6PW5 - chains B and C of the 4 polymer chains in the assembly; structure by electron microscopy, 3.45 A resolution.

Chain B (and C):
Protein: TRP-like ion channel
Source organism: Chlamydomonas reinhardtii
Notes: chain C of this document is another copy of the same molecule, construct and numbering; everything in this record applies to it too
Reference sequence: Q0Z852 (Q0Z852_CHLRE); residues 1-901 here = UniProt positions 1-901
Chain sequence (901 residues; each row starts with the number of its first residue):
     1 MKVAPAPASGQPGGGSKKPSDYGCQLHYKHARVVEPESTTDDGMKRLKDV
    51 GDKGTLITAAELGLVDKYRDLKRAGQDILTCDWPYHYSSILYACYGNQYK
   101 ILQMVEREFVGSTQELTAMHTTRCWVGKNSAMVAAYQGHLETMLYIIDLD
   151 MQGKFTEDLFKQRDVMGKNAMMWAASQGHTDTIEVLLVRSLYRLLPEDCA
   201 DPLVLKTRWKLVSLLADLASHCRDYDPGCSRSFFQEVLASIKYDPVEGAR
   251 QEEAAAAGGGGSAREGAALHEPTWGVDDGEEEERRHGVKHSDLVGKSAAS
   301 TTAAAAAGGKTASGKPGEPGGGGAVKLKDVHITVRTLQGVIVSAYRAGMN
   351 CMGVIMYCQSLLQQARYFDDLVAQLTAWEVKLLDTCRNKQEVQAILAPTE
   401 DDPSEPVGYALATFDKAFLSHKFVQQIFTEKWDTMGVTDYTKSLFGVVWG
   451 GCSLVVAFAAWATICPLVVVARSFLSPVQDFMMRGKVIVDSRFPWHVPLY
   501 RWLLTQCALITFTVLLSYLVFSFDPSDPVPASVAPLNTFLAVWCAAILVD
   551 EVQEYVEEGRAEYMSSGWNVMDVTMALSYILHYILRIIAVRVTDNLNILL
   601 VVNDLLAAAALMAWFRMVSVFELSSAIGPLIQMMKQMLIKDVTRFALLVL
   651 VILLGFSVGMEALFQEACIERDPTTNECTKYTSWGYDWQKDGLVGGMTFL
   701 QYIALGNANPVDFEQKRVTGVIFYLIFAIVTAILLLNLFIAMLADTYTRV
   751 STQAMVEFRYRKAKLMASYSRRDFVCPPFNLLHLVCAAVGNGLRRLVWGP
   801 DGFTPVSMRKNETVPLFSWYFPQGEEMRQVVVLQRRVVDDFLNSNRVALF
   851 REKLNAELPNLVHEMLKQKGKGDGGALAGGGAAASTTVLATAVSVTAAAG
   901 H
Disordered / not traced: 1-16, 281-326, 685-712, 873-901 (chain C: 1-16, 34-52, 247-323, 685-712, 875-901)
Disulfide bonds: C668-C678
Ligand contacts:
  - PI(4,5)P2 dipalmitoyl (16:0,16:0) (PIK; (2S)-3-{[(R)-hydroxy{[(1R,2R,3S,4R,5R,6S)-2,3,6-trihydroxy-4,5-bis(phosphonooxy)cyclohexyl]oxy}phosphoryl]oxy}propane-1,2-diyl dihexadecanoate), molecule 1: M564, S565, S566, G567, W568, V570, M571, D604, A607, A608, M612, F615, V618, I631, M634, K635, L638, I639
  - PI(4,5)P2 dipalmitoyl (16:0,16:0) (PIK), molecule 2: F723, I726, F727, I729, V730
  - PIO ([(2R)-2-octanoyloxy-3-[oxidanyl-[(1R,2R,3S,4R,5R,6S)-2,3,6-tris(oxidanyl)-4,5-diphosphonooxy-cyclohexyl]oxy-phosphoryl]oxy-propyl] octanoate): V437, T438, T441, K442, G450, G451, L454, L499, W502, L503, Q506, C507, I510, V620, F621, L623, S624, S625, K762

Interface between chain B and chain C:
Pairs across the interface (154):
  D21(B) - D158(C)
  D21(B) - R193(C)  salt bridge
  D21(B) - Y357(C)
  Y22(B) - M349(C)  hydrophobic
  Y22(B) - N350(C)
  Y22(B) - G353(C)
  Y22(B) - S404(C)  hydrogen bond
  Q25(B) - Y409(C)
  L26(B) - G353(C)
  L26(B) - S404(C)
  L26(B) - E405(C)  hydrogen bond (backbone-backbone)
  L26(B) - Y409(C)  hydrophobic
  H27(B) - P403(C)
  H27(B) - S404(C)
  Y28(B) - P403(C)  hydrogen bond (backbone-backbone)
  Y28(B) - E405(C)
  Y28(B) - V814(C)
  Y28(B) - P815(C)
  Y28(B) - F821(C)  hydrophobic
  H30(B) - E812(C)  salt bridge
  R32(B) - E400(C)  salt bridge
  R32(B) - F821(C)
  R32(B) - Q823(C)
  V34(B) - E400(C)
  V34(B) - Q823(C)
  S38(B) - Q823(C)
  T39(B) - E826(C)
  T40(B) - S818(C)
  T40(B) - W819(C)
  T40(B) - E826(C)
  K45(B) - V487(C)  hydrogen bond (side chain-backbone)
  K45(B) - S818(C)
  R46(B) - I488(C)
  K48(B) - R484(C)
  D49(B) - R484(C)  hydrogen bond (backbone-side chain)
  D49(B) - G485(C)  hydrogen bond (side chain-backbone)
  D49(B) - V487(C)
  D49(B) - I488(C)  hydrogen bond (side chain-backbone)
  D49(B) - F493(C)
  V50(B) - I488(C)  hydrophobic
  V50(B) - R492(C)
  E61(B) - R492(C)  salt bridge
  Y85(B) - R492(C)
  Y92(B) - R492(C)
  Y95(B) - D490(C)  hydrogen bond
  Y95(B) - R492(C)
  W125(B) - W449(C)  hydrophobic
  Y136(B) - T434(C)
  Y136(B) - M435(C)
  Q137(B) - T434(C)  hydrogen bond
  G138(B) - K389(C)  hydrogen bond (backbone-side chain)
  L140(B) - N388(C)
  E141(B) - Q390(C)
  V165(B) - F445(C)
  M166(B) - Y440(C)  hydrophobic
  M166(B) - S443(C)
  M166(B) - F445(C)  hydrophobic
  K168(B) - D439(C)  salt bridge
  W173(B) - Y440(C)  hydrophobic
  S176(B) - D439(C)  hydrogen bond
  Q177(B) - T429(C)
  Q177(B) - D433(C)
  Q177(B) - G436(C)
  H179(B) - Q426(C)
  T180(B) - K422(C)
  D181(B) - R387(C)
  D181(B) - K389(C)
  D181(B) - Q426(C)  hydrogen bond
  H221(B) - Q390(C)
  D277(B) - V847(C)
  D277(B) - F850(C)
  D278(B) - R846(C)  salt bridge
  D278(B) - V847(C)
  D278(B) - F850(C)
  G279(B) - R846(C)
  E280(B) - R335(C)  salt bridge
  E280(B) - F850(C)
  E280(B) - K853(C)  salt bridge
  V330(B) - R387(C)
  R644(B) - A626(C)
  R644(B) - I627(C)
  F645(B) - L630(C)  hydrophobic
  L647(B) - F621(C)  hydrophobic
  L647(B) - I627(C)  hydrophobic
  L648(B) - V618(C)  hydrophobic
  L648(B) - I627(C)  hydrophobic
  L648(B) - L630(C)  hydrophobic
  L648(B) - I631(C)  hydrophobic
  V651(B) - W614(C)
  I652(B) - F615(C)  hydrophobic
  L654(B) - W614(C)  hydrophobic
  G655(B) - L611(C)
  G655(B) - W614(C)
  V658(B) - V520(C)  hydrophobic
  V658(B) - F521(C)  hydrophobic
  V658(B) - A610(C)  hydrophobic
  V658(B) - W614(C)
  G659(B) - A607(C)
  E661(B) - F521(C)
  A662(B) - V520(C)  hydrophobic
  A662(B) - N603(C)
  A662(B) - L606(C)  hydrophobic
  A662(B) - A607(C)  hydrophobic
  L663(B) - D604(C)
  L663(B) - A607(C)  hydrophobic
  Q665(B) - F523(C)
  Q665(B) - N603(C)
  E666(B) - F523(C)
  A667(B) - L599(C)  hydrophobic
  C668(B) - P525(C)  hydrophobic
  C668(B) - N595(C)
  I669(B) - N595(C)
  R671(B) - P528(C)
  R671(B) - V529(C)
  Y681(B) - L600(C)
  E714(B) - L596(C)
  E714(B) - N597(C)  hydrogen bond (backbone-side chain)
  Q715(B) - N597(C)  hydrogen bond (backbone-side chain)
  K716(B) - N597(C)
  K716(B) - L600(C)
  T719(B) - D604(C)
  G720(B) - D604(C)
  F723(B) - D604(C)
  F727(B) - A607(C)
  F727(B) - A608(C)
  F727(B) - L611(C)  hydrophobic
  I733(B) - L638(C)  hydrophobic
  I733(B) - V642(C)  hydrophobic
  L734(B) - M634(C)  hydrophobic
  L736(B) - F739(C)  hydrophobic
  N737(B) - M637(C)
  N737(B) - L743(C)
  L738(B) - L630(C)  hydrophobic
  L738(B) - M634(C)  hydrophobic
  I740(B) - I740(C)  hydrophobic
  A741(B) - M633(C)  hydrophobic
  A744(B) - Y747(C)  hydrophobic
  D745(B) - Y747(C)  hydrogen bond
  A856(B) - R851(C)
  P859(B) - R851(C)
  P859(B) - L854(C)
  P859(B) - N855(C)
  P859(B) - L858(C)  hydrophobic
  N860(B) - R851(C)
  N860(B) - L854(C)
  V862(B) - L861(C)  hydrophobic
  V862(B) - M865(C)  hydrophobic
  M865(B) - M865(C)  hydrophobic
  M865(B) - Q868(C)
  L866(B) - L861(C)
  L866(B) - E864(C)
  L866(B) - M865(C)
  L866(B) - Q868(C)
  K869(B) - Q868(C)
Also at the interface, not in a pair above, chain B (100 interface residues in all): K17, C24, V126, K128, G178, D217, V276, L327, H331, Y367, F656, T675, C678, E857, H863
Also at the interface, not in a pair above, chain C (106 interface residues in all): K161, E197, V354, D384, P406, K486, S517, S526, V590, V601, A744, R759, P822, N843, L849, V862

In short:
Chain B and chain C form an interface of 100 and 106 residues respectively, with 15 hydrogen bonds and 8 salt
bridges. Among the polar pairs are D21(B)-R193(C), H30(B)-E812(C) and R32(B)-E400(C). Bound to chain B:
compound PIO and PI(4,5)P2 dipalmitoyl (16:0,16:0).
Both chains are TRP-like ion channel (Chlamydomonas reinhardtii). Entry 6PW5 (Cryo-EM Structure of
Thermo-Sensitive TRP Channel TRP1 from the Alga Chlamydomonas reinhardtii in Nanodiscs) was determined by
electron microscopy, deposited together with 6PW4.
